5B5V - chains A and C of the 4 polymer chains in the assembly; structure by X-ray diffraction, 2.19 A resolution.

Chain A (and C):
Protein: MOB kinase activator 1B
Source organism: Mus musculus
Notes: chain C of this document is another copy of the same molecule, construct and numbering; everything in this record applies to it too
Reference sequence: Q8BPB0 (MOB1B_MOUSE); residues 1-216 here = UniProt positions 1-216
Sequence (218 residues; row label = number of the first residue in the row; numbers below 1 keep their minus sign (Gly-1 is residue -1)):
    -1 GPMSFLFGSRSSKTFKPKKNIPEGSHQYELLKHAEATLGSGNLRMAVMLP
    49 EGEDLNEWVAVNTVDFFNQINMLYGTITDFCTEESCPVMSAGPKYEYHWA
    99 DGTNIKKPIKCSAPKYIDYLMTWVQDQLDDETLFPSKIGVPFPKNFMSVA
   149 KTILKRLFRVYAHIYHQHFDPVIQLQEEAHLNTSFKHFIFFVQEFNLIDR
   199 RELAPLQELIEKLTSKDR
Not modelled in the structure: -1 to 19, 101-105, 212-216
Construct notes: expression tag (-1 to 0)
Metal / ion sites: Zn2+: Cys79, Cys84, His161, His166
Swiss-Prot annotation at these positions:
  - binding site (Zn(2+)): Cys79, Cys84, His161, His166
  - modified residue: Ser2 (N-acetylserine), Thr12 (Phosphothreonine), Thr35 (Phosphothreonine)
From the paper describing this entry:
  - Zn2+ coordination: Cys79, Cys84, His161, His166
  - contacts within the chain: His24-Glu51 (salt bridge), His24-Glu55, Glu27-His31 (salt bridge), Lys30-Glu33 (salt bridge), Thr35-Ser38 (hydrogen bond), Ser38-Asn40 (hydrogen bond)
  - post-translational modification sites: Thr12, Thr35 (citing earlier work)
  - binding site for chloride ion: Lys153, Arg154, Arg157
  - conformationally variable residues (loop rearrangement): Met1 to Asn40

Interface between chain A and chain C:
Pairs across the interface - 51 pairs, chain A then chain C:
  Gly22(A) - Met70(C)
  Tyr26(A) - Asn66(C)
  Tyr26(A) - Met70(C)  hydrophobic
  Glu27(A) - Met70(C)
  Glu27(A) - Thr74(C)
  Glu27(A) - Glu175(C)
  Glu27(A) - His178(C)  salt bridge
  Lys30(A) - Glu33(C)  salt bridge
  Lys30(A) - Asp63(C)  salt bridge
  Lys30(A) - Gln67(C)
  Lys30(A) - His178(C)
  His31(A) - Gln174(C)
  His31(A) - Glu175(C)  salt bridge
  His31(A) - His178(C)  hydrogen bond
  Glu33(A) - Lys30(C)  salt bridge
  Glu33(A) - Glu33(C)
  Ala34(A) - Gln67(C)
  Ala34(A) - His178(C)
  Ala34(A) - Thr181(C)
  Thr35(A) - His178(C)
  Leu36(A) - Leu36(C)
  Leu36(A) - Gly37(C)
  Gly37(A) - Leu36(C)
  Gly37(A) - Gly39(C)
  Gly37(A) - Leu41(C)
  Gly37(A) - Thr181(C)
  Ser38(A) - Thr181(C)
  Gly39(A) - Gly37(C)
  Gly39(A) - Gly39(C)
  Leu41(A) - Gly37(C)
  Glu49(A) - Gln174(C)
  Asp63(A) - Lys30(C)  salt bridge
  Asn66(A) - Tyr26(C)
  Gln67(A) - Lys30(C)
  Gln67(A) - Ala34(C)
  Met70(A) - Gly22(C)
  Met70(A) - Tyr26(C)  hydrophobic
  Met70(A) - Glu27(C)
  Thr74(A) - Glu27(C)
  Gln174(A) - His31(C)
  Gln174(A) - Glu49(C)
  Glu175(A) - Glu27(C)
  Glu175(A) - His31(C)  salt bridge
  His178(A) - Glu27(C)  salt bridge
  His178(A) - Lys30(C)
  His178(A) - His31(C)  hydrogen bond
  His178(A) - Ala34(C)
  His178(A) - Thr35(C)
  Thr181(A) - Ala34(C)
  Thr181(A) - Gly37(C)
  Thr181(A) - Ser38(C)
Other interface residues (no listed pair), chain A (26 interface residues in all): Ala177, Ser182, Lys184
Other interface residues (no listed pair), chain C (26 interface residues in all): Ala177, Ser182, Lys184

In short:
Chain A and chain C each contribute 26 residues to their interface; the contacts include 2 hydrogen bonds and
8 salt bridges. Polar pairs include Glu27(A)-His178(C), Lys30(A)-Glu33(C) and Lys30(A)-Asp63(C). The paper
reports a binding site for chloride ion at Lys153(A), Arg154(A) and Arg157(A); Zn2+ coordination by Cys79(A),
Cys84(A) and His161(A) among others.
Chain A and chain C are both MOB kinase activator 1B (Mus musculus); the structure, Structure of full-length
MOB1b, was determined by X-ray diffraction, deposited together with 5B6B.
